Entry 3UOV (X-ray diffraction, 2.04 A resolution); this record covers chains A and B.

Chain A (and B):
Name: Otemo
Source organism: Pseudomonas putida
Notes: EC 1.-.-.-; chain B of this document is another copy of the same molecule, construct and numbering; everything in this record applies to it too
Sequence (545 residues; numbered 1 to 545; the number before each row is that of its first residue):
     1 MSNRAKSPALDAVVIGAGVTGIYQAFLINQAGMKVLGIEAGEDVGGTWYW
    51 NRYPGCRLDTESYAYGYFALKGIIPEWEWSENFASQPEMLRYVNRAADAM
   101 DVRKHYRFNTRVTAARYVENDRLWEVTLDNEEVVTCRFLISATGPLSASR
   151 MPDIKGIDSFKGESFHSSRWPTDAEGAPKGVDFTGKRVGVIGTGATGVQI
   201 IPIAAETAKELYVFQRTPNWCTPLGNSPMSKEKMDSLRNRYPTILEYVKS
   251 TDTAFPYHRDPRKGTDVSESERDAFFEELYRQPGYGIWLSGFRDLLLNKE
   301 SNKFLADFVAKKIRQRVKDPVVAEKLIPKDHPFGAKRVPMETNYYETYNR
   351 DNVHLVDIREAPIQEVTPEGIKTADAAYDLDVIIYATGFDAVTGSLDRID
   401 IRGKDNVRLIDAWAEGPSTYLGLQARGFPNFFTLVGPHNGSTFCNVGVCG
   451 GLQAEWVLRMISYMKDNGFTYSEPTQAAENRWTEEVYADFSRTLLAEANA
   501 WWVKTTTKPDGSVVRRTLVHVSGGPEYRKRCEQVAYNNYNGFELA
Unresolved in the structure: 1-5, 150-151, 391-392 (chain B: 1-5, 149-151, 391-392)
Cystine bridges: Cys444-Cys449
Ligand contacts: FAD (flavin-adenine dinucleotide): Ile15, Gly16, Ala17, Gly18, Val19, Thr20, Gly21, Ile38, Glu39, Ala40, Gly41, Gly45, Gly46, Thr47, Trp48, Trp50, Asn51, Tyr53, Cys56, Arg57, Leu58, Asp59, Thr60, Tyr65, Thr110, Arg111, Val112, Ala142, Thr143, Gly144, Pro145, Leu146, Arg337, Phe389, Arg398, Ile399, Val435, Cys444, Asn445, Val446, Gly447
From the paper describing this entry:
  - self-association interface (contacts with another copy of this molecule); pairs are residue here / residue on that copy: Tyr63-Tyr536 (hydrogen bond), Arg240-Tyr536 (hydrogen bond)
  - binding site for flavin-adenine dinucleotide: Val19, Thr20, Glu39, Gly45, Thr47, Trp50, Asn51, Tyr53, Asp59, Tyr65, Val112, Arg337, Ser395, Arg398
  - contacts within the chain: Asp59-Arg337 (salt bridge)
  - conformationally variable residues (order/disorder transition): Ser149 to Met151, Asp390 to Thr393
  - catalytic residues: Arg337 (proposed by the authors, not directly observed)
  - mutagenesis - D59A, D59N, R337A, R337K: decreased catalytic activity on 2-n-hexyl cyclopentanone
  - mutagenesis - Y53F: decreased catalytic activity
  - mutagenesis - Y53A: abolished expression
  - mutagenesis - Y53F: increased binding to OT-CoA
  - catalytic residues: Asp59
  - mutagenesis - Y53F: unchanged binding to NADPH

How chain A and chain B interact:
Pairs across the interface (32; chain A residue first):
  Tyr63(A) with Tyr536(B), hydrogen bond
  Asn239(A) with Asp466(B)
  Arg240(A) with Tyr463(B); Tyr536(B), hydrogen bond (side chain-backbone)
  Pro242(A) with Arg459(B)
  Thr243(A) with Arg459(B); Ala535(B); Tyr536(B); Tyr539(B)
  Glu246(A) with Glu532(B)
  Tyr247(A) with Glu532(B); Gln533(B); Tyr536(B), hydrophobic
  Ser250(A) with Lys529(B)
  Pro256(A) with Tyr536(B)
  His258(A) with Gln533(B); Asn537(B)
  Arg459(A) with Pro242(B); Thr243(B)
  Asp466(A) with Asn239(B)
  Lys529(A) with Ser250(B)
  Glu532(A) with Glu246(B); Tyr247(B)
  Gln533(A) with Tyr247(B); His258(B)
  Ala535(A) with Thr243(B)
  Tyr536(A) with Tyr63(B), hydrogen bond; Arg240(B), hydrogen bond (backbone-side chain); Thr243(B); Tyr247(B), hydrophobic; Pro256(B)
  Asn537(A) with His258(B)
Interface residues without a listed pair, chain A (22 interface residues in all): Ile244, Tyr463, Asn538, Tyr539
Interface residues without a listed pair, chain B (22 interface residues in all): Ile244, Asn538

In short:
The chain A/chain B interface involves 22 residues from each chain, with 4 hydrogen bonds. Polar contacts
include Tyr63(A)-Tyr536(B) and Arg240(A)-Tyr536(B). Chain A binds flavin-adenine dinucleotide. From the paper:
catalytic residues Arg337(A) and Asp59(A); D59A, D59N and R337A of chain A, among others, reduce catalytic
activity on 2-n-hexyl cyclopentanone; 6 substitutions were tested in all.
Both chains are Otemo (Pseudomonas putida). Entry 3UOV (Crystal Structure of OTEMO (FAD bound form 1)) was
determined by X-ray diffraction (same publication as 3UOX, 3UOY, 3UOZ, 3UP4 and 3UP5).
